6YZ3 - chain AAA; structure by X-ray diffraction, 3.00 A resolution.

Chain AAA:
Name: LysR family transcriptional regulator
From: Pseudomonas aeruginosa
Reference sequence: A0A1C6ZJJ6 (A0A1C6ZJJ6_PSEAI); numbering as in UniProt (aligned over 94-309)
Sequence (239 residues; each row starts with the number of its first residue):
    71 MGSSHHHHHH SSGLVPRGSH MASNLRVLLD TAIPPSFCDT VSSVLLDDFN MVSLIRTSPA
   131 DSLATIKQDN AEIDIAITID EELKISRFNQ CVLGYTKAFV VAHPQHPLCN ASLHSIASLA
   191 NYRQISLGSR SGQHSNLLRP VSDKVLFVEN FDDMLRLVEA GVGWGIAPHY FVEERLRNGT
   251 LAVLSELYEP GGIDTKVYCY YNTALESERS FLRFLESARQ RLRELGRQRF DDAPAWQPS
Not modelled in the structure: 71-93, 297-309
Differences from the reference sequence: initiating methionine (71); expression tag (72-93)
Residues lining bound ligands: Q25 (6-chloranyl-3-[(2-hexyl-2,3-dihydro-1,3-thiazol-4-yl)methyl]quinazolin-4-one): Ala-102, Ile-149, Lys-167, Ala-168, Val-170, Ile-186, Leu-189, Leu-207, Leu-208, Val-211, Phe-221, Ile-236, Ala-237, Pro-238, Tyr-258, Ile-263, Thr-265
What the authors report for this chain:
  - binding site for Q25: Ile-186, Leu-189, Tyr-258, Thr-265
  - conformationally variable residues (side-chain flip): Thr-265

Overview:
Bound to chain AAA: compound Q25. From the paper: a binding site for Q25 at Ile-186, Leu-189 and Tyr-258 among
others; conformational variability at Thr-265.
Chain AAA is LysR family transcriptional regulator (Pseudomonas aeruginosa); the structure, PqsR (MvfR) in
complex with antagonist 19, was determined by X-ray diffraction, deposited together with 6Z07, 6Z17 and 6Z5K.
